4DAA - chains A and B; structure by X-ray diffraction, 2.40 A resolution.

Chain A (and B):
Protein: D-amino acid aminotransferase
Organism: Bacillus sp
Notes: EC 2.6.1.21; chain B of this document is another copy of the same molecule, construct and numbering; everything in this record applies to it too
UniProt: P19938 (DAAA_BACYM); residue numbers follow UniProt; this construct covers 1-277
Sequence (277 residues; row label = number of the first residue in the row):
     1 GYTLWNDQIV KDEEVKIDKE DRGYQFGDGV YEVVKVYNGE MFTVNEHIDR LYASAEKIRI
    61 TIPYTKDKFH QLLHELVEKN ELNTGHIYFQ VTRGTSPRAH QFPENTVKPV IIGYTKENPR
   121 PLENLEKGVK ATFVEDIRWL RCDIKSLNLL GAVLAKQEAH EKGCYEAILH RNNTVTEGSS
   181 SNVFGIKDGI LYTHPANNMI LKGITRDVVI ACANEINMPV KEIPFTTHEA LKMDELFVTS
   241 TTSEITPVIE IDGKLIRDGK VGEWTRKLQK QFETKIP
Covalently attached groups: pyridoxal phosphate (PLP) linked to Lys145
Ligand contacts: pyridoxal phosphate (PLP): Tyr31, His47, Arg50, Arg138, Glu177, Gly178, Ser179, Ser180, Ser181, Asn182, Leu201, Gly203, Ile204, Thr205, Arg206, Thr239, Ser240, Thr241

Interface between chain A and chain B:
Residue-residue contacts - 90 pairs, chain A then chain B:
  Thr3(A) with Lys19(B)
  Ile17(A) with Ile17(B), hydrogen bond (backbone-backbone); Tyr24(B)
  Lys19(A) with Thr3(B); Tyr114(B)
  Glu20(A) with Tyr114(B), hydrogen bond
  Asp21(A) with Tyr24(B), hydrogen bond
  Arg22(A) with Val153(B)
  Gly23(A) with Gly23(B); Tyr24(B)
  Tyr24(A) with Ile17(B); Asp21(B), hydrogen bond; Gly23(B); Tyr24(B); Gln90(B); Thr92(B); Val110(B); Leu147(B)
  Gln25(A) with Tyr88(B); Tyr114(B), hydrogen bond; Leu147(B)
  Phe26(A) with Leu147(B); Leu149(B), hydrogen bond (backbone-backbone); Leu150(B); Val153(B), hydrophobic
  Gly27(A) with Leu147(B)
  Asp28(A) with Leu150(B); Val153(B)
  Tyr31(A) with Arg98(B)
  Arg59(A) with Gln157(B); Glu161(B), salt bridge
  Tyr88(A) with Gln25(B); Arg98(B)
  Gln90(A) with Tyr24(B); Gln25(B)
  Arg98(A) with Tyr31(B); Tyr88(B); Tyr114(B)
  His100(A) with Val153(B); Lys156(B); Ser180(B)
  Gln101(A) with Lys156(B); Gln157(B); His160(B), hydrogen bond
  Phe102(A) with Val153(B), hydrophobic; Gln157(B), hydrogen bond (backbone-side chain)
  Val110(A) with Tyr24(B)
  Tyr114(A) with Lys19(B); Glu20(B), hydrogen bond; Gln25(B), hydrogen bond; Arg98(B)
  Ile137(A) with Trp139(B); Leu140(B), hydrogen bond (backbone-backbone); Arg141(B)
  Arg138(A) with Trp139(B)
  Trp139(A) with Ile137(B); Arg138(B); Trp139(B); Leu150(B), hydrophobic
  Leu140(A) with Ile137(B), hydrogen bond (backbone-backbone)
  Arg141(A) with Ile137(B)
  Ser146(A) with Leu150(B)
  Leu147(A) with Tyr24(B); Gln25(B); Phe26(B); Gly27(B)
  Asn148(A) with Asn148(B); Leu149(B), hydrogen bond (side chain-backbone); Leu150(B), hydrogen bond (side chain-backbone)
  Leu149(A) with Gln25(B); Phe26(B), hydrogen bond (backbone-backbone); Asn148(B)
  Leu150(A) with Phe26(B); Gly27(B); Asp28(B); Trp139(B), hydrophobic; Ser146(B); Asn148(B), hydrogen bond (backbone-side chain)
  Gly151(A) with Trp139(B)
  Ala152(A) with His100(B)
  Val153(A) with Arg22(B); Phe26(B), hydrophobic; His100(B)
  Lys156(A) with His100(B)
  Gln157(A) with Arg59(B); Gln101(B); Phe102(B), hydrogen bond (side chain-backbone)
  His160(A) with Gln101(B)
  Glu161(A) with Arg59(B), salt bridge
  Ser180(A) with His100(B)
Interface residues without a listed pair, chain A (48 interface residues in all): Asp12, Lys16, Asp18, Ile58, Thr92, Ile112, Leu154, Ser179
Interface residues without a listed pair, chain B (47 interface residues in all): Asp12, Asp18, Ile58, Ile112, Gly151, Ala152, Leu154, Ser179

Overview:
48 residues of chain A and 47 residues of chain B are in contact; the contacts include 17 hydrogen bonds and 2
salt bridges. Among the polar pairs are Arg59(A)-Glu161(B), Glu20(A)-Tyr114(B) and Asp21(A)-Tyr24(B).
Pyridoxal phosphate is covalently linked to Lys145(A).
Both chains are D-amino acid aminotransferase (Bacillus sp). Entry 4DAA (Crystallographic structure of D-amino
acid aminotransferase in pyridoxal-5'-phosphate (plp) form) was determined by X-ray diffraction together with
3DAA from the same study.
